Entry 4Z8U (X-ray diffraction, 1.65 A resolution); this record covers chains A and B.

# Chain A
Molecule: AvrRxo1-ORF1
Source organism: Xanthomonas oryzae pv. oryzicola
Reference sequence: Q6TKR8 (Q6TKR8_9XANT); residue numbers follow UniProt; this construct covers 90-421
Sequence (333 residues; numbered 89 to 421; the number before each row is that of its first residue):
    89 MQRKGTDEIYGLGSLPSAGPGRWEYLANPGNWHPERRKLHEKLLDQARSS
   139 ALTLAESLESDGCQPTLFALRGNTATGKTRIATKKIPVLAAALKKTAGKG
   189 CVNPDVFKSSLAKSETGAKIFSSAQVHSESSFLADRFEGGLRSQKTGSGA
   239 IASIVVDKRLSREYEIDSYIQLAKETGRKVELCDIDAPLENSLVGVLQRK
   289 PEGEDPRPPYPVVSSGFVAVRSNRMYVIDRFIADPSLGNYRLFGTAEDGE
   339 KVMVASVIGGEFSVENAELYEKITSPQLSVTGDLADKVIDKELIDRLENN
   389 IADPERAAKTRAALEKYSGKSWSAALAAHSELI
Not modelled in the structure: 89
Modified / non-standard residues: Mse-89 (selenomethionine); Mse-313 (selenomethionine; parent Met); Mse-341 (selenomethionine; parent Met)
Sequence notes: initiating methionine (89)
Reported in the primary citation:
  - mutagenesis - T167N: decreased growth

# Chain B
Molecule: AvrRxo1-ORF2
Source organism: Xanthomonas oryzae pv. oryzicola
Reference sequence: Q6TKR9 (Q6TKR9_9XANT); numbering as in UniProt (aligned over 2-98)
Sequence (98 residues; numbered 1 to 98; the number before each row is that of its first residue):
     1 MKTLTGADALEFHKKLKERNKALHASDLELALVHADAVGKERFDLEELEK
    51 ICDTSDAGRLTDAKERNDIYERMYYVEYPNVMTLKEFAHIVETLFSWS
Modified / non-standard residues: Mse-1 (selenomethionine); Mse-73 (selenomethionine; parent Met); Mse-82 (selenomethionine; parent Met)
Sequence notes: initiating methionine (1)

# Interface between chain A and chain B
Pairs across the interface (72):
  Gly-107(A) / Asp-53(B)
  Pro-108(A) / Asp-53(B)
  Pro-108(A) / Ser-55(B)
  Trp-111(A) / Asp-53(B)  hydrogen bond
  Trp-111(A) / Ala-57(B)
  Trp-111(A) / Gly-58(B)
  Asp-193(A) / Ser-98(B)  hydrogen bond
  Ser-211(A) / Trp-97(B)
  Ala-212(A) / Ser-96(B)
  His-215(A) / Phe-95(B)
  His-215(A) / Ser-96(B)
  His-215(A) / Trp-97(B)
  His-215(A) / Ser-98(B)
  Lys-246(A) / Arg-59(B)
  Arg-247(A) / Ser-98(B)  hydrogen bond (side chain-backbone)
  Arg-250(A) / Ile-69(B)
  Arg-250(A) / Mse-73(B)
  Glu-251(A) / Glu-65(B)
  Tyr-252(A) / Asp-56(B)  hydrogen bond
  Tyr-252(A) / Leu-60(B)  hydrophobic
  Tyr-252(A) / Glu-65(B)  hydrogen bond (backbone-side chain)
  Glu-253(A) / Asp-56(B)
  Ser-256(A) / Arg-59(B)  hydrogen bond
  Tyr-257(A) / Arg-59(B)
  Arg-295(A) / Trp-97(B)
  Pro-296(A) / Trp-97(B)  hydrophobic
  Pro-297(A) / Thr-93(B)
  Pro-297(A) / Trp-97(B)
  Pro-299(A) / Tyr-78(B)
  Pro-299(A) / Leu-94(B)
  Val-300(A) / Thr-93(B)
  Val-300(A) / Leu-94(B)
  Val-300(A) / Trp-97(B)  hydrophobic
  Val-300(A) / Ser-98(B)
  Ser-303(A) / Glu-77(B)  hydrogen bond
  Ser-303(A) / Tyr-78(B)  hydrogen bond
  Val-306(A) / Glu-77(B)
  Mse-313(A) / His-13(B)
  Mse-313(A) / Leu-16(B)  hydrophobic
  Mse-313(A) / Lys-17(B)
  Mse-313(A) / Asn-20(B)
  Ile-316(A) / His-13(B)
  Asp-317(A) / His-13(B)  salt bridge
  Asp-317(A) / Lys-17(B)  salt bridge
  Ile-320(A) / His-13(B)
  Phe-350(A) / Ala-9(B)
  Phe-350(A) / His-13(B)
  Ser-351(A) / Thr-3(B)
  Ser-351(A) / Leu-4(B)
  Val-352(A) / Thr-3(B)
  Val-352(A) / Leu-4(B)  hydrogen bond (backbone-backbone)
  Glu-353(A) / Mse-1(B)
  Glu-353(A) / Thr-3(B)
  Asn-354(A) / Mse-1(B)
  Ala-355(A) / Mse-1(B)
  Ala-355(A) / Leu-4(B)  hydrophobic
  Ala-355(A) / Phe-12(B)  hydrophobic
  Glu-356(A) / Mse-1(B)
  Tyr-358(A) / His-13(B)  hydrogen bond
  Tyr-358(A) / Leu-16(B)
  Glu-359(A) / Leu-16(B)
  Glu-359(A) / Arg-19(B)  salt bridge
  Thr-362(A) / Leu-16(B)
  Thr-362(A) / Asn-20(B)  hydrogen bond
  Leu-366(A) / Asp-27(B)
  Leu-366(A) / Val-76(B)  hydrophobic
  Val-368(A) / Leu-30(B)
  Val-368(A) / His-34(B)
  Val-368(A) / Pro-79(B)
  Thr-369(A) / His-34(B)
  Asp-371(A) / Asn-80(B)
  Ser-418(A) / Trp-97(B)
Interface residues without a listed pair, chain A (45 interface residues in all): Pro-192, Pro-294, Ser-302, Ser-363
Interface residues without a listed pair, chain B (38 interface residues in all): Gly-6, Leu-10, Leu-23, Ala-31

# Summary
45 residues of chain A face 38 of chain B across their interface, with 11 hydrogen bonds and 3 salt bridges.
Polar contacts include Asp-317(A)/His-13(B), Asp-317(A)/Lys-17(B) and Glu-359(A)/Arg-19(B). From the paper:
T167N of chain A reduces growth.
Here chain A is AvrRxo1-ORF1 and chain B is AvrRxo1-ORF2, both from Xanthomonas oryzae pv. oryzicola. Entry
4Z8U (CRYSTAL STRUCTURE OF AvrRxo1-ORF1:-ORF2 WITH ATP) was determined by X-ray diffraction (same publication
as 4Z8Q, 4Z8T and 4Z8V).
